6DDE - chains R and D of the 6 polymer chains in the assembly; structure by electron microscopy, 3.50 A resolution.

Chain R:
Name: Mu-type opioid receptor
Source organism: Mus musculus
Reference sequence: P42866 (OPRM_MOUSE), isoform P42866-19; the construct has insertions or renumbered stretches relative to UniProt, so the offset changes along the chain: 3-45 = UniProt 9-51; 52-358 = UniProt 52-358
Sequence (356 residues; each row starts with the number of its first residue):
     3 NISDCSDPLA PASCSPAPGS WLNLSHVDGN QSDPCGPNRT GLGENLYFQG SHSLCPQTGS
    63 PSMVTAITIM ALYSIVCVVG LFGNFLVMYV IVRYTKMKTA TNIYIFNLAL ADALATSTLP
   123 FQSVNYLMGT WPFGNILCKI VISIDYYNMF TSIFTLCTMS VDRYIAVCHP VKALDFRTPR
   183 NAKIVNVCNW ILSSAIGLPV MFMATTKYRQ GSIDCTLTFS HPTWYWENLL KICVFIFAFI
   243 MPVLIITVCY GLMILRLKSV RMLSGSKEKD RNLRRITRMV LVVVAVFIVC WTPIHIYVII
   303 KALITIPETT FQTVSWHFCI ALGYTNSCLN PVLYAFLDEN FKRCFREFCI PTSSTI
Disordered / not traced: 3-64, 346-358
Cystine bridges: Cys-140/Cys-217
Construct notes: insertion (46-51)
Swiss-Prot annotation at these positions:
  - motif: Asn-332 to Tyr-336 (NPxxY)
  - modified residue: Tyr-166 (Phosphotyrosine)
  - lipidation: Cys-351 (S-palmitoyl cysteine)
  - glycosylation (N-linked (GlcNAc...) asparagine): Asn-3, Asn-25, Asn-32, Asn-40
Reported in the primary citation:
  - disease-associated variants - R179C: abolished signaling (citing earlier work)

Chain D:
Name: Damgo
Sequence (5 residues; each row starts with the number of its first residue):
     1 YAGFX
Modified / non-standard residues: Ala-2 (D-alanine; DAL); Phe-4 (N-methylphenylalanine; MEA); ETA (ethanolamine) at position 5

Chain R / chain D interface:
Residue-residue contacts (17):
  Gln-124(R) with Phe-4(D)
  Trp-133(R) with Phe-4(D)
  Ile-144(R) with Phe-4(D)
  Asp-147(R) with Tyr-1(D), hydrogen bond (side chain-backbone)
  Tyr-148(R) with Tyr-1(D), hydrophobic
  Met-151(R) with Tyr-1(D), hydrophobic
  Cys-217(R) with Phe-4(D)
  Val-236(R) with Tyr-1(D)
  Ile-296(R) with Tyr-1(D), hydrophobic
  His-297(R) with Tyr-1(D)
  Val-300(R) with Tyr-1(D)
  Lys-303(R) with ETA_5(D), hydrogen bond (side chain-backbone)
  Trp-318(R) with Ala-2(D); ETA_5(D)
  Ile-322(R) with Tyr-1(D); Ala-2(D)
  Tyr-326(R) with Tyr-1(D), hydrogen bond (side chain-backbone)
Other interface residues (no listed pair), chain R (18 interface residues in all): Asn-127, Val-143, Thr-218
Other interface residues (no listed pair), chain D (5 interface residues in all): Gly-3

In short:
18 residues of chain R face 5 of chain D across their interface, with 3 hydrogen bonds. Among the polar pairs
are Asp-147(R)/Tyr-1(D), Lys-303(R)/ETA_5(D) and Tyr-326(R)/Tyr-1(D). The paper reports that R179C of chain R
abolishes signaling.
Chain R is Mu-type opioid receptor (Mus musculus) and chain D is Damgo; the structure, Mu Opioid Receptor-Gi
Protein Complex, was determined by electron microscopy (same publication as 6DDF).
